PDB entry 4KXV | X-ray diffraction, 0.97 A resolution | chain A

[Chain A]
Protein: Transketolase
Organism: Homo sapiens
Notes: EC 2.2.1.1
Reference sequence: P29401 (TKT_HUMAN); residues 1-623 here = UniProt positions 1-623
Chain sequence (637 residues; each row starts with the number of its first residue):
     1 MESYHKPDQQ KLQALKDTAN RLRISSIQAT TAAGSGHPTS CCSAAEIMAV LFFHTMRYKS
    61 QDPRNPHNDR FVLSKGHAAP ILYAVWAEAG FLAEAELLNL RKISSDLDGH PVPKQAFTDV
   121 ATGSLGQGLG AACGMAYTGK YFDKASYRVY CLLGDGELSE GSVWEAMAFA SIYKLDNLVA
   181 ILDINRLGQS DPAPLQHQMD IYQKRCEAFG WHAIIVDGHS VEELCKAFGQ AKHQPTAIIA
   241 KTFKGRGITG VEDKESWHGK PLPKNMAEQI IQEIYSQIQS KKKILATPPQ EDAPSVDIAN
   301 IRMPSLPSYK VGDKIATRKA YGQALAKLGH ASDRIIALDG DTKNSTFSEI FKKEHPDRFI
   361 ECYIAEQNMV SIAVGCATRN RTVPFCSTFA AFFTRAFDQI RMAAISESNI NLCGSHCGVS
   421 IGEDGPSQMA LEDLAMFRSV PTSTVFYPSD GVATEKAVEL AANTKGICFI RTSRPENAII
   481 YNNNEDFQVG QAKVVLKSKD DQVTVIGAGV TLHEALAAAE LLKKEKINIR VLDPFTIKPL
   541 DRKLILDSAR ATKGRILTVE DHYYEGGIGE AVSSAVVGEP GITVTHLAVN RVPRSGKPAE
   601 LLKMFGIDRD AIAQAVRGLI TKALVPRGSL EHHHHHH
Not modelled in the structure: 1, 622-637
Sequence notes: expression tag (624-637)
Swiss-Prot annotation at these positions:
  - active site: Glu366 (Proton donor)
  - binding site (substrate): His37, His258, Arg318, Ser345, His416, Asp424, Arg474
  - binding site (thiamine diphosphate): Ser40, His77, Gly123 to Leu125, Gly156, Asn185, Lys244, His258, Phe392, Gln428
  - binding site (Mg(2+)): Asp155, Asn185, Leu187
  - site (Important for catalytic activity): His37, His258
  - modified residue: Met1 (N-acetylmethionine), Ser3 (Phosphoserine), Lys6 (N6-acetyllysine), Lys11 (N6-acetyllysine), Ser104 (Phosphoserine), Lys144 (N6-acetyllysine), Lys204 (N6-acetyllysine), Lys232 (N6-acetyllysine), Lys241 (N6-acetyllysine), Lys260 (N6-acetyllysine), Tyr275 (Phosphotyrosine), Thr287 (Phosphothreonine), Ser295 (Phosphoserine), Ser345 (Phosphoserine), Lys538 (N6-acetyllysine), Lys603 (N6-acetyllysine)
  - cross-link: Lys352 (Glycyl lysine isopeptide (Lys-Gly) (interchain with G-Cter in SUMO2))
  - natural variant: Arg318 (R318C: In SDDHD)
Metal / ion sites: Ca2+: Asp155, Asn185, Leu187 (together with thiamine diphosphate)
Small-molecule neighbours:
  - D-xylitol-5-phosphate (DX5): His37, His77, His110, Gly123, Gln189, His258, Gly259, Arg318, Asn344, Ser345, Phe389, Phe392, His416, Asp424, Gln428, Arg474
  - D-xylitol-5-phosphate / thiamine diphosphate: His37, Ser40, Ser43, Lys75, His77, His110, Gly123, Ser124, Leu125, Gly154, Asp155, Gly156, Glu157, Glu160, Asp183, Asn185, Leu187, Gly188, Gln189, Lys244, His258, Gly259, Arg318, Gly340, Asp341, Thr342, Asn344, Ser345, Ile364, Glu366, Phe389, Phe392, Arg395, His416, Asp424, Gln428, Arg474
  - thiamine diphosphate (TPP): Ser40, Ser43, Lys75, His77, Gly123, Ser124, Leu125, Gly154, Asp155, Gly156, Glu157, Glu160, Asp183, Asn185, Leu187, Gly188, Gln189, Lys244, His258, Gly340, Asp341, Thr342, Ile364, Glu366, Phe392, Arg395, Gln428

[Summary]
Chain A binds thiamine diphosphate, D-xylitol-5-phosphate and D-xylitol-5-phosphate / thiamine diphosphate.
Asp155, Asn185 and Leu187 form the Ca2+ site. UniProt lists active-site residue Glu366, 7 substrate-binding
residues, 11 thiamine diphosphate-binding residues and 3 Mg2+-binding residues.
Chain A is Transketolase (Homo sapiens); the structure, Human transketolase in covalent complex with donor
ketose D-xylulose-5-phosphate, crystal 1, was determined by X-ray diffraction (same publication as 4KXU, 4KXW,
4KXX and 4KXY).
